Entry 5VIK (X-ray diffraction, 1.35 A resolution); this record covers chain A.

Chain A:
Molecule: near-infrared fluorescent protein miRFP703
Organism: Rhodopseudomonas palustris
Chain sequence (315 residues; row label = number of the first residue in the row):
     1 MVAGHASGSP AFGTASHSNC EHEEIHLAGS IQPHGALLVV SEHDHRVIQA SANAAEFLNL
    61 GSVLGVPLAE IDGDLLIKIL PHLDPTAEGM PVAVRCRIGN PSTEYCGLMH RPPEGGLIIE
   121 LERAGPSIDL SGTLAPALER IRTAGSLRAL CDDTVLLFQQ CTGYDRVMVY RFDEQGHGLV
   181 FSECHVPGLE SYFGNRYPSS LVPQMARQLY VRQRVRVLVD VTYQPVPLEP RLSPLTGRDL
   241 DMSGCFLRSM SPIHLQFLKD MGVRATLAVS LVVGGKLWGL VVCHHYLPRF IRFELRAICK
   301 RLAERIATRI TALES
Unresolved in the structure: 1-18, 315
Covalent attachments: biliverdine ix alpha (BLA) linked to Cys-20
Small-molecule neighbours: biliverdine ix alpha (BLA): Glu-23, Ile-25, Met-168, Tyr-170, Val-180, Tyr-192, Tyr-197, Ser-200, Leu-201, Val-202, Pro-203, Met-205, Ala-206, Tyr-210, Arg-216, Arg-248, Met-250, Ser-251, Ile-253, His-254, Phe-257, Met-261, Thr-266, Ala-268, Leu-280, Val-282, His-284
From the paper describing this entry:
  - binding site for biliverdine ix alpha: Cys-20

In short:
Biliverdine ix alpha is covalently linked to Cys-20. From the paper: a binding site for biliverdine ix alpha
at Cys-20.
Chain A is near-infrared fluorescent protein miRFP703 (Rhodopseudomonas palustris); the structure, Crystal
structure of monomeric near-infrared fluorescent protein miRFP703, was determined by X-ray diffraction (same
publication as 5VIV and 5VIQ).
